Entry 9H4P (electron microscopy, 2.44 A resolution); this record covers chains BC and B1 of the 108 polymer chains in the assembly.

# Chain BC
Name: Baseplate to tube adapter protein gp41
Organism: Haloferax tailed virus 1
Reference sequence: A0A410N6X8 (A0A410N6X8_HFTV1); numbering as in UniProt (aligned over 1-285)
Sequence (285 residues; row label = number of the first residue in the row):
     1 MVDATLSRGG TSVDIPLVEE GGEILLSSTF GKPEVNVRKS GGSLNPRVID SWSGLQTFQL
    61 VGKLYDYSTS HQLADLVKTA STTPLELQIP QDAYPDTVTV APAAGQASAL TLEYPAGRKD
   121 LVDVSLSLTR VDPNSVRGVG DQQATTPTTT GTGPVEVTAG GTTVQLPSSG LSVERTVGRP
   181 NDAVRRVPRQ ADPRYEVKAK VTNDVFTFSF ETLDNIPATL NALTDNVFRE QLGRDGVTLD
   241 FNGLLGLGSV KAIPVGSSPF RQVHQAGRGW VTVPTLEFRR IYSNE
Not modelled in the structure: 1

# Chain B1
Name: Tail tube protein
Organism: Haloferax tailed virus 1
Reference sequence: A0A410N6U0 (A0A410N6U0_HFTV1); residue numbers follow UniProt; this construct covers 1-158
Sequence (158 residues; each row starts with the number of its first residue):
     1 MATSPEGIWS NSGALTFEDP ADDSEILFAG VRDVTITPAY EHAELYTIDS TFRDEVKRYE
    61 HNVNVEITYA KFSLEFAQEW LGGPGATATA SQDDSDPMKF NLENVTPSAS GGFERTTAVE
   121 NVVFPELPLD SATYGEYEEY SLTGSGRSVT NLADTSGV
Not modelled in the structure: 1, 158

# Interface between chain BC and chain B1
Contacting residue pairs (35; chain BC residue first):
  Tyr-67(BC) with Ile-48(B1); Asp-49(B1), hydrogen bond
  Tyr-114(BC) with Ile-48(B1)
  Pro-115(BC) with Ile-48(B1)
  Ala-116(BC) with Tyr-46(B1); Thr-47(B1)
  Gly-117(BC) with Tyr-46(B1); Thr-47(B1), hydrogen bond (backbone-backbone); Ile-48(B1); Ser-50(B1)
  Lys-119(BC) with Asp-49(B1); Ser-50(B1)
  Ser-168(BC) with Tyr-46(B1); Thr-47(B1); Asp-54(B1), hydrogen bond
  Ser-169(BC) with Asp-54(B1), hydrogen bond (backbone-side chain)
  Gly-170(BC) with Leu-45(B1); Tyr-46(B1), hydrogen bond (backbone-backbone)
  Leu-171(BC) with Tyr-46(B1); Thr-47(B1); Ile-48(B1)
  Ser-172(BC) with Ile-48(B1)
  Val-173(BC) with Ile-48(B1)
  Glu-211(BC) with Leu-45(B1)
  Leu-213(BC) with Leu-45(B1), hydrophobic; Glu-55(B1); Lys-57(B1)
  Leu-245(BC) with Ile-48(B1), hydrophobic
  Gly-267(BC) with Tyr-59(B1); Glu-60(B1), hydrogen bond (backbone-backbone)
  Arg-268(BC) with Tyr-59(B1)
  Trp-270(BC) with Ala-43(B1), hydrophobic; Lys-57(B1); Arg-58(B1); Tyr-59(B1), hydrophobic
Also at the interface, not in a pair above, chain BC (21 interface residues in all): Arg-118, Asp-120, Leu-244
Also at the interface, not in a pair above, chain B1 (14 interface residues in all): Thr-51

# Overview
The interface between chain BC and chain B1 involves 21 residues on one side and 14 on the other, with 6
hydrogen bonds. Among the polar pairs are Tyr-67(BC)/Asp-49(B1), Ser-168(BC)/Asp-54(B1) and
Ser-169(BC)/Asp-54(B1).
Chain BC is Baseplate to tube adapter protein gp41 and chain B1 is Tail tube protein, both from Haloferax
tailed virus 1; the structure, Tail of full Haloferax tailed virus 1, was determined by electron microscopy
together with 8QPG, 8QPQ, 8QQN, 8QSI, 8QSY, 9FKB, 9H5B and 9H7V from the same study.
